PDB entry 2V74 | X-ray diffraction, 2.70 A resolution | chains B and D

Chain B (and D):
Molecule: Histone-arginine methyltransferase CARM1
Source organism: Mus musculus
Notes: EC 2.1.1.125; fragment: catalytic domain, residues 147-490; chain D of this document is another copy of the same molecule, construct and numbering; everything in this record applies to it too
UniProtKB: Q9WVG6 (CARM1_MOUSE); residue numbers follow UniProt; this construct covers 147-490
Amino-acid sequence (346 residues; numbered 145 to 490; the number before each row is that of its first residue):
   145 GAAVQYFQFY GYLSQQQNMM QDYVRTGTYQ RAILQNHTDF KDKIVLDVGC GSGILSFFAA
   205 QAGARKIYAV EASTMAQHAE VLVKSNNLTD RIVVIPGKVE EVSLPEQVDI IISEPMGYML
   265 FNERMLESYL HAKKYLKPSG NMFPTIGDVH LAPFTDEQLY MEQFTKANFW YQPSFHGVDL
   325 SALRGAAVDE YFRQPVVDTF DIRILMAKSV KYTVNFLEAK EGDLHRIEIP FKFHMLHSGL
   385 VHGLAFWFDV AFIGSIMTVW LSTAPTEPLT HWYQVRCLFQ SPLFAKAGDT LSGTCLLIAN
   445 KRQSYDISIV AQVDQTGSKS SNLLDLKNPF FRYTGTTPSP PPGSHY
Disordered / not traced: 145-146, 478-490 (chain D: 145-147, 481-490)
UniProt features mapped onto this chain:
  - region: R347 to L380 (Required for nuclear translocation)
  - binding site (S-adenosyl-L-methionine): Q160, R169, G193, E215, E244, S272
  - modified residue: S217 (Phosphoserine)
  - cross-link: K228 (Glycyl lysine isopeptide (Lys-Gly) (interchain with G-Cter in ubiquitin))
Ligand contacts: S-adenosylhomocysteine (SAH): Y150, F151, Y154, Q160, M163, R169, D191, V192, G193, C194, G195, I198, L199, V214, E215, A216, S217, G241, K242, V243, E244, E258, M269, S272
What the authors report for this chain:
  - binding site for S-adenosylhomocysteine: Y150, F151, Y154, R169, E215, E244, E258, M269
  - conformationally variable residues (order/disorder transition): Y150, F151, Y154
  - contacts within the chain: P339-F474 (backbone contact), V341-F474, V341-F475 (hydrophobic contact), V341-Y477
  - catalytic residues: D166, E258, E267, H415 (citing earlier work)
  - mutagenesis - E267Q: abolished catalytic activity (citing earlier work)
  - specificity-determining residues: Y417 (proposed by the authors, not directly observed)

How chain B and chain D interact:
Residue-residue contacts (70; chain B residue first):
  Y156(B) - E334(D)
  Y156(B) - D469(D)
  Y156(B) - K471(D)
  Y156(B) - N472(D)
  L157(B) - W314(D)
  L157(B) - L327(D)  hydrophobic
  L157(B) - A330(D)
  L157(B) - A331(D)
  L157(B) - E334(D)  hydrogen bond (backbone-side chain)
  S158(B) - E334(D)  hydrogen bond (backbone-side chain)
  S158(B) - Y335(D)
  Q161(B) - K310(D)
  Q161(B) - F313(D)
  Q161(B) - W314(D)
  Q161(B) - Y335(D)  hydrogen bond
  M164(B) - F313(D)  hydrophobic
  M164(B) - W314(D)  hydrophobic
  M164(B) - F319(D)
  M164(B) - L324(D)  hydrophobic
  Y167(B) - H320(D)
  T170(B) - H320(D)
  Q174(B) - H320(D)
  I198(B) - F319(D)  hydrophobic
  I198(B) - V322(D)  hydrophobic
  F201(B) - V322(D)  hydrophobic
  F202(B) - H320(D)
  Q205(B) - H320(D)  hydrogen bond (side chain-backbone)
  H222(B) - L327(D)
  V225(B) - A326(D)  hydrophobic
  L226(B) - D323(D)
  L226(B) - L324(D)  hydrophobic
  L226(B) - L327(D)  hydrophobic
  S229(B) - A326(D)
  N230(B) - V322(D)
  N230(B) - D323(D)  hydrogen bond (side chain-backbone)
  K310(B) - Q161(D)  hydrogen bond (backbone-side chain)
  F313(B) - Q161(D)
  F313(B) - M164(D)  hydrophobic
  F313(B) - Q165(D)
  W314(B) - L157(D)
  W314(B) - Q161(D)  hydrogen bond
  W314(B) - M164(D)  hydrophobic
  F319(B) - M164(D)
  F319(B) - I198(D)  hydrophobic
  H320(B) - Q174(D)
  H320(B) - F202(D)
  H320(B) - Q205(D)  hydrogen bond (backbone-side chain)
  G321(B) - Q205(D)
  V322(B) - F201(D)  hydrophobic
  V322(B) - Q205(D)
  V322(B) - N230(D)
  D323(B) - L226(D)
  D323(B) - N230(D)  hydrogen bond (backbone-side chain)
  L324(B) - M164(D)  hydrophobic
  L324(B) - L226(D)  hydrophobic
  A326(B) - V225(D)  hydrophobic
  A326(B) - S229(D)
  L327(B) - L157(D)  hydrophobic
  L327(B) - H222(D)
  L327(B) - V225(D)  hydrophobic
  L327(B) - L226(D)  hydrophobic
  A330(B) - L157(D)
  A331(B) - L157(D)
  E334(B) - Y156(D)
  E334(B) - L157(D)  hydrogen bond (side chain-backbone)
  E334(B) - S158(D)  hydrogen bond (side chain-backbone)
  Y335(B) - S158(D)
  Y335(B) - Q161(D)  hydrogen bond
  D469(B) - Y156(D)  hydrogen bond
  N472(B) - Y156(D)
Other interface residues (no listed pair), chain B (38 interface residues in all): G171, S196, M219, K471
Other interface residues (no listed pair), chain D (40 interface residues in all): G155, Q160, Y167, T170, G171, S196, G321

Summary:
Chain B and chain D form an interface of 38 and 40 residues respectively, with 13 hydrogen bonds. Among the
polar pairs are L157(B)-E334(D), S158(B)-E334(D) and Q161(B)-Y335(D). Bound to chain B:
S-adenosylhomocysteine. From the paper: catalytic residues D166(B), E258(B) and E267(B) among others; E267Q of
chain B abolishes catalytic activity.
Both chains are Histone-arginine methyltransferase CARM1 (Mus musculus). Entry 2V74 (Crystal structure of
coactivator-associated arginine methyltransferase 1 (CARM1), in complex with S-adenosyl-homocysteine) was
determined by X-ray diffraction (same publication as 2V7E).
